Entry 6CVJ (electron microscopy, 3.20 A resolution); this record covers chains A and B of the 4 polymer chains in the assembly.

Chain A:
Name: Tubulin alpha-1B chain
From: Sus scrofa
Reference sequence: Q2XVP4 (TBA1B_PIG); residues 1-451 here = UniProt positions 1-451
Amino-acid sequence (451 residues; numbered 1 to 451; the number before each row is that of its first residue):
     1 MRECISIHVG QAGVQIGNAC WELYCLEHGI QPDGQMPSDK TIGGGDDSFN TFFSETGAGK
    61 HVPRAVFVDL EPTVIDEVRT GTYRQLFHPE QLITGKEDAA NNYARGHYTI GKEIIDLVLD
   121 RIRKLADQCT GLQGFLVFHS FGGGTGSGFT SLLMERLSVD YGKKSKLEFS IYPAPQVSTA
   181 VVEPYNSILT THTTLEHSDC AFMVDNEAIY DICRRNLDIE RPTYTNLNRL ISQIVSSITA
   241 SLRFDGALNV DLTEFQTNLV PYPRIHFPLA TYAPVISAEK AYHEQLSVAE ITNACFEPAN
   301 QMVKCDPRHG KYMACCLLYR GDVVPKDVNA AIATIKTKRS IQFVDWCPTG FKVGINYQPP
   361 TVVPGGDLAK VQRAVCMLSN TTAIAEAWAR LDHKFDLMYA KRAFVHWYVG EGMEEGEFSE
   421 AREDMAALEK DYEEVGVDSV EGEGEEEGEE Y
Unresolved in the structure: 440-451
UniProt features mapped onto this chain:
  - motif: Met1 to Cys4 (MREC motif)
  - active site: Glu254
  - binding site (GTP): Gly10, Gln11, Ala12, Gln15, Glu71, Ala99, Ser140, Gly143, Gly144, Thr145, Gly146, Thr179, Glu183, Asn206, Tyr224, Asn228, Leu252
  - binding site (Mg(2+)): Glu71
  - site: Tyr451 (Involved in polymerization)
  - modified residue: Lys40 (N6,N6,N6-trimethyllysine), Ser48 (Phosphoserine), Ser232 (Phosphoserine), Tyr282 (3'-nitrotyrosine), Arg339 (Omega-N-methylarginine), Ser439 (Phosphoserine), Glu443 (5-glutamyl polyglutamate), Glu445 (5-glutamyl polyglutamate), Tyr451 (3'-nitrotyrosine)
  - cross-link (Glycyl lysine isopeptide (Lys-Gly)): Lys326 (interchain with G-Cter in ubiquitin), Lys370 (interchain with G-Cter in ubiquitin)
Metal / ion sites: Mg2+: Asp98 (together with GTP)
Residues lining bound ligands: GTP (guanosine-5'-triphosphate): Gly10, Gln11, Ala12, Gln15, Ile16, Asp98, Ala99, Ala100, Asn101, Ser140, Gly142, Gly143, Gly144, Thr145, Gly146, Ile171, Thr179, Glu183, Asn206, Tyr224, Leu227, Asn228, Ile231

Chain B:
Name: Tubulin beta chain
From: Sus scrofa
Reference sequence: P02554 (TBB_PIG); the author numbering skips numbers that UniProt does not, so the offset changes along the chain: 1-44 = UniProt 1-44; 47-360 = UniProt 45-358; 369-455 = UniProt 359-445
Amino-acid sequence (445 residues; numbered 1 to 455; 10 numbers in that range are skipped by the numbering (no residue carries them; nothing is unmodelled there); the number before each row is that of its first residue):
     1 MREIVHIQAG QCGNQIGAKF WEVISDEHGI DPTGSYHGDS DLQL
    47 ERINVYYNEA AGNKYVPRAI LVDLEPGTMD SVRSGPFGQI FRPDNFVFGQ SGAGNNWAKG
   107 HYTEGAELVD SVLDVVRKES ESCDCLQGFQ LTHSLGGGTG SGMGTLLISK IREEYPDRIM
   167 NTFSVVPSPK VSDTVVEPYN ATLSVHQLVE NTDETYCIDN EALYDICFRT LKLTTPTYGD
   227 LNHLVSATMS GVTTCLRFPG QLNADLRKLA VNMVPFPRLH FFMPGFAPLT SRGSQQYRAL
   287 TVPELTQQMF DAKNMMAACD PRHGRYLTVA AVFRGRMSMK EVDEQMLNVQ NKNSSYFVEW
   347 IPNNVKTAVC DIPP
   369 RGLKMSATFI GNSTAIQELF KRISEQFTAM FRRKAFLHWY TGEGMDEMEF TEAESNMNDL
   429 VSEYQQYQDA TADEQGEFEE EGEEDEA
Unresolved in the structure: 442-455
UniProt features mapped onto this chain:
  - motif: Met1 to Ile4 (MREI motif)
  - binding site (GTP): Gln11, Glu71, Ser140, Gly144, Thr145, Gly146, Asn206, Asn228
  - binding site (Mg(2+)): Glu71
  - modified residue: Ser40 (Phosphoserine), Lys60 (N6-acetyllysine), Ser174 (Phosphoserine), Thr287 (Phosphothreonine), Thr292 (Phosphothreonine), Arg320 (Omega-N-methylarginine), Glu448 (5-glutamyl polyglutamate)
  - cross-link (Glycyl lysine isopeptide (Lys-Gly)): Lys60 (interchain with G-Cter in ubiquitin), Lys326 (interchain with G-Cter in ubiquitin)
Residues lining bound ligands: GDP (guanosine-5'-diphosphate): Gly10, Gln11, Cys12, Gln15, Asn101, Ser140, Gly143, Gly144, Thr145, Gly146, Asp179, Thr180, Glu183, Asn206, Leu209, Tyr224, Leu227, Asn228

Interface between chain A and chain B:
Pairs across the interface (85):
  Gln11(A) - Gly246(B)
  Gln11(A) - Gln247(B)  hydrogen bond (side chain-backbone)
  Gln11(A) - Leu248(B)
  Gln11(A) - Asn249(B)  hydrogen bond (side chain-backbone)
  Gln15(A) - Gln247(B)
  Glu71(A) - Arg2(B)  salt bridge
  Glu71(A) - Asn249(B)  hydrogen bond
  Pro72(A) - Met1(B)  hydrophobic
  Pro72(A) - Arg48(B)  hydrogen bond (backbone-side chain)
  Thr73(A) - Arg2(B)  hydrogen bond
  Thr73(A) - Arg48(B)
  Thr73(A) - Asn249(B)
  Val74(A) - Asn249(B)
  Asp76(A) - Glu47(B)
  Asp76(A) - Arg48(B)  salt bridge
  Glu77(A) - Pro245(B)
  Glu77(A) - Gly246(B)
  Lys96(A) - Met1(B)
  Lys96(A) - Arg2(B)
  Lys96(A) - Asp130(B)  salt bridge
  Lys96(A) - Cys131(B)
  Glu97(A) - Gln133(B)  hydrogen bond
  Glu97(A) - Arg164(B)  salt bridge
  Glu97(A) - Arg253(B)  salt bridge
  Asp98(A) - Asp251(B)
  Asp98(A) - Lys254(B)  salt bridge
  Ala100(A) - Arg253(B)
  Ala100(A) - Lys254(B)
  Ala100(A) - Val257(B)
  Asn101(A) - Lys254(B)
  Asn101(A) - Asn258(B)
  Asn101(A) - Lys352(B)
  Arg105(A) - Arg253(B)
  Gln176(A) - Leu333(B)
  Gln176(A) - Asn349(B)  hydrogen bond (backbone-side chain)
  Val177(A) - Asp329(B)
  Ser178(A) - Asn349(B)  hydrogen bond
  Thr179(A) - Leu248(B)
  Thr179(A) - Val351(B)
  Thr179(A) - Lys352(B)
  Thr179(A) - Thr353(B)  hydrogen bond (backbone-backbone)
  Ala180(A) - Asn258(B)
  Ala180(A) - Lys352(B)
  Val181(A) - Asn258(B)  hydrogen bond (backbone-side chain)
  Val181(A) - Ile347(B)  hydrophobic
  Val181(A) - Asn349(B)
  Val181(A) - Asn350(B)
  Val182(A) - Asn258(B)
  Tyr210(A) - Met325(B)
  Tyr210(A) - Lys326(B)
  Tyr210(A) - Asp329(B)  hydrogen bond
  Glu220(A) - Lys326(B)  hydrogen bond (backbone-side chain)
  Arg221(A) - Ser324(B)
  Arg221(A) - Glu327(B)  salt bridge
  Pro222(A) - Ser324(B)  hydrogen bond (backbone-side chain)
  Pro222(A) - Met325(B)  hydrogen bond (backbone-backbone)
  Pro222(A) - Lys326(B)  hydrogen bond (backbone-backbone)
  Thr223(A) - Met323(B)
  Thr223(A) - Ser324(B)
  Tyr224(A) - Gln247(B)
  Tyr224(A) - Leu248(B)  hydrophobic
  Tyr224(A) - Met325(B)  hydrophobic
  Lys394(A) - Pro348(B)
  Lys394(A) - Asn349(B)  hydrogen bond
  Leu397(A) - Trp346(B)
  Met398(A) - Trp346(B)
  Met398(A) - Pro348(B)
  Lys401(A) - Phe262(B)
  Lys401(A) - Trp346(B)
  Lys401(A) - Thr439(B)
  Ala403(A) - Pro261(B)
  Ala403(A) - Phe262(B)  hydrophobic
  Ala403(A) - Trp346(B)  hydrophobic
  Phe404(A) - Val257(B)
  Phe404(A) - Asn258(B)
  Phe404(A) - Val260(B)
  Phe404(A) - Pro261(B)  hydrogen bond (backbone-backbone)
  Phe404(A) - Thr314(B)
  His406(A) - Val260(B)
  His406(A) - Pro261(B)  hydrogen bond (side chain-backbone)
  His406(A) - Phe262(B)
  His406(A) - Pro263(B)
  Trp407(A) - Ala256(B)
  Trp407(A) - Val257(B)  hydrophobic
  Trp407(A) - Val260(B)  hydrogen bond (side chain-backbone)
Also at the interface, not in a pair above, chain A (37 interface residues in all): Arg214, Arg402
Also at the interface, not in a pair above, chain B (43 interface residues in all): Met259, Asn337, Ala440

Summary:
37 residues of chain A and 43 residues of chain B are in contact, with 19 hydrogen bonds and 7 salt bridges.
Polar pairs include Glu71(A)-Arg2(B), Asp76(A)-Arg48(B) and Lys96(A)-Asp130(B). GTP is bound between chain A
and chain B. Ligands of chain B: GDP.
Here chain A is Tubulin alpha-1B chain and chain B is Tubulin beta chain, both from Sus scrofa. Entry 6CVJ
(Model of synthetic tau (four tandem repeats of first repeat sequence) bound to the microtubule) was
determined by electron microscopy (same publication as 6CVN).
